Entry 5CNI (X-ray diffraction, 2.69 A resolution); this record covers chains A and B.

Chain A (and B):
Protein: Metabotropic glutamate receptor 2
Source organism: Homo sapiens
Notes: chain B of this document is another copy of the same molecule, construct and numbering; everything in this record applies to it too
UniProt: Q14416 (GRM2_HUMAN); numbering as in UniProt (aligned over 2-493)
Sequence (503 residues; each row starts with the number of its first residue; numbers below 1 keep their minus sign (Met-1 is residue -1)):
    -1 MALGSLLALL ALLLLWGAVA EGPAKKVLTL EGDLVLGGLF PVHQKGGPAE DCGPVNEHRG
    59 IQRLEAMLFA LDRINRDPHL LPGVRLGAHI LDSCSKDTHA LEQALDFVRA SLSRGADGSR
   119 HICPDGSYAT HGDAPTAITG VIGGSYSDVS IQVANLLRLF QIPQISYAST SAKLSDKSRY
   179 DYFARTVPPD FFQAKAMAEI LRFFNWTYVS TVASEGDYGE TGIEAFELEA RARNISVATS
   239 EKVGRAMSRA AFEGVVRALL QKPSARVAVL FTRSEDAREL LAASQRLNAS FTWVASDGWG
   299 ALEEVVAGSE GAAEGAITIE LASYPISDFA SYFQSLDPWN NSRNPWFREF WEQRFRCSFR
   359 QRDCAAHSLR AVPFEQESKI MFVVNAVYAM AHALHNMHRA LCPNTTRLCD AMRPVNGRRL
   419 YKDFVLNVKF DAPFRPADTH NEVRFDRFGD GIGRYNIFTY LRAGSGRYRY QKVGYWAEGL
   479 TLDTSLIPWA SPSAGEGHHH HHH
Unresolved in the structure: -1 to 22, 110-133, 359, 462-463, 488-501 (chain B: -1 to 22, 110-133, 433-434, 463, 488-501)
Cystine bridges: Cys50-Cys92, Cys355-Cys362, Cys400-Cys407
Covalently attached groups: N-acetylglucosamine (NAG) linked to Asn203, Asn286
Sequence notes: expression tag (-1 to 1, 494-501); conflict Ser234 (Cys in Q14416), Glu302 (Ser in Q14416)
Bound ions: Na+: Ile72, Asp75, Leu78, Leu79
Residues lining bound ligands: glutamic acid (GLU): Arg57, Arg61, Ser143, Tyr144, Ser145, Ala166, Ser167, Thr168, Ser169, Tyr216, Asp295, Gly296, Lys377
Swiss-Prot annotation at these positions:
  - binding site (L-glutamate): Arg57, Arg61, Ser145, Ala166, Thr168, Asp295, Lys377
  - glycosylation (N-linked (GlcNAc...) asparagine): Asn203, Asn286, Asn338, Asn402

How chain A and chain B interact:
Residue-residue contacts (21; chain A residue first):
  Asp95(A) - Arg177(B)  salt bridge
  Thr96(A) - Arg156(B)
  Leu99(A) - Asn153(B)
  Leu99(A) - Leu157(B)  hydrophobic
  Glu100(A) - Arg156(B)  salt bridge
  Glu100(A) - Leu157(B)
  Leu103(A) - Leu157(B)  hydrophobic
  Leu103(A) - Phe158(B)  hydrophobic
  Gln150(A) - Asn153(B)  hydrogen bond
  Asn153(A) - Leu99(B)
  Asn153(A) - Gln150(B)
  Arg156(A) - Thr96(B)  hydrogen bond (side chain-backbone)
  Arg156(A) - Glu100(B)  salt bridge
  Leu157(A) - Leu99(B)  hydrophobic
  Leu157(A) - Glu100(B)
  Leu157(A) - Leu103(B)  hydrophobic
  Phe158(A) - Leu103(B)  hydrophobic
  Arg177(A) - Asp95(B)  salt bridge
  Arg177(A) - Gln150(B)  hydrogen bond
  Glu218(A) - Glu222(B)
  Lys240(A) - Glu222(B)  salt bridge
Also at the interface, not in a pair above, chain A (15 interface residues in all): Leu154, Ser176
Also at the interface, not in a pair above, chain B (13 interface residues in all): Leu154

In short:
Chain A and chain B form an interface of 15 and 13 residues respectively, with 3 hydrogen bonds and 5 salt
bridges. Among the polar pairs are Asp95(A)-Arg177(B), Glu100(A)-Arg156(B) and Lys240(A)-Glu222(B). Chain A
binds glutamic acid. N-acetylglucosamine is covalently linked to Asn203(A) and Asn286(A).
Both chains are Metabotropic glutamate receptor 2 (Homo sapiens). Entry 5CNI (mGlu2 with Glutamate) was
determined by X-ray diffraction (same publication as 5CNJ, 5CNK and 5CNM).
